9E6T - chains A and I of the 4 polymer chains in the assembly; structure by X-ray diffraction, 2.78 A resolution.

Chain A:
Molecule: B-cell lymphoma/leukemia 11A
From: Homo sapiens
Notes: fragment: Zinc finger domains 4-6
UniProt: Q9H165 (BC11A_HUMAN); residues 730-835 here = UniProt positions 730-835
Sequence (108 residues; each row starts with the number of its first residue):
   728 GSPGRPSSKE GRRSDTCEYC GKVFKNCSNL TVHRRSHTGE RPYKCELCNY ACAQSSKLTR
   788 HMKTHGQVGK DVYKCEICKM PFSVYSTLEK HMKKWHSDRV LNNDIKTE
Disordered / not traced: 728-741, 828-835
Sequence notes: expression tag (728-729)
Swiss-Prot annotation at these positions:
  - zinc finger: Asp742 to His764 (C2H2-type 4), Tyr770 to His792 (C2H2-type 5), Tyr800 to His823 (C2H2-type 6)
  - binding site (Zn(2+)): Cys744, Cys747, His760, His764, Cys772, Cys775, His788, His792, Cys802, Cys805, His818, His823
  - cross-link: Lys833 (Glycyl lysine isopeptide (Lys-Gly) (interchain with G-Cter in SUMO2))

Chain I:
Molecule: DNA Strand I
Sequence (19 nucleotides; each row starts with the number of its first residue):
     1 CCTTGCCCAA ACCCCACCC

Interface between chain A and chain I:
Contacting residue pairs (8; chain A residue first):
  Ser755(A) with DA9(I), hydrogen bond to the base
  Tyr770(A) with DA10(I), hydrogen bond to the phosphate
  Ser782(A) with DA10(I), sugar contact; DA11(I), phosphate contact
  Ser783(A) with DC12(I), hydrogen bond to the base; DC13(I), base contact
  Arg787(A) with DC14(I), base contact
  Lys817(A) with DC19(I), base contact
Also at the interface, not in a pair above, chain A (9 interface residues in all): Cys754, Thr758, Gln781
Also at the interface, not in a pair above, chain I (9 interface residues in all): DC8, DC15

Overview:
The chain A/chain I interface involves 9 residues from each chain; the contacts include 3 hydrogen bonds.
Polar pairs include Ser755(A)-DA9(I), Ser783(A)-DC12(I) and Tyr770(A)-DA10(I). Curated annotation (UniProt)
lists 12 Zn2+-binding residues on chain A.
Here chain A is B-cell lymphoma/leukemia 11A (Homo sapiens) and chain I is DNA Strand I. Entry 9E6T (BCL11A
ZF4-6 in Complex with a DNA Sequence Observed in the Human Globin Locus Containing Motif ...) was determined
by X-ray diffraction (same publication as 9E6R and 9E6S).
